Entry 5VHC (X-ray diffraction, 2.49 A resolution); this record covers chain D.

# Chain D
Molecule: DEAH (Asp-Glu-Ala-His) box polypeptide 36
Source organism: Bos taurus
UniProt: Q05B79 (Q05B79_BOVIN); the construct has insertions or renumbered stretches relative to UniProt, so the offset changes along the chain: 150-852 = UniProt 150-852; 855-1008 = UniProt 857-1010
Chain sequence (870 residues; row label = number of the first residue in the row; note: 2 numbers in that range are skipped by the numbering (no residue carries them; nothing is unmodelled there); a row labelled like 852A-852D holds insertion residues (852A, then the next letters in order)):
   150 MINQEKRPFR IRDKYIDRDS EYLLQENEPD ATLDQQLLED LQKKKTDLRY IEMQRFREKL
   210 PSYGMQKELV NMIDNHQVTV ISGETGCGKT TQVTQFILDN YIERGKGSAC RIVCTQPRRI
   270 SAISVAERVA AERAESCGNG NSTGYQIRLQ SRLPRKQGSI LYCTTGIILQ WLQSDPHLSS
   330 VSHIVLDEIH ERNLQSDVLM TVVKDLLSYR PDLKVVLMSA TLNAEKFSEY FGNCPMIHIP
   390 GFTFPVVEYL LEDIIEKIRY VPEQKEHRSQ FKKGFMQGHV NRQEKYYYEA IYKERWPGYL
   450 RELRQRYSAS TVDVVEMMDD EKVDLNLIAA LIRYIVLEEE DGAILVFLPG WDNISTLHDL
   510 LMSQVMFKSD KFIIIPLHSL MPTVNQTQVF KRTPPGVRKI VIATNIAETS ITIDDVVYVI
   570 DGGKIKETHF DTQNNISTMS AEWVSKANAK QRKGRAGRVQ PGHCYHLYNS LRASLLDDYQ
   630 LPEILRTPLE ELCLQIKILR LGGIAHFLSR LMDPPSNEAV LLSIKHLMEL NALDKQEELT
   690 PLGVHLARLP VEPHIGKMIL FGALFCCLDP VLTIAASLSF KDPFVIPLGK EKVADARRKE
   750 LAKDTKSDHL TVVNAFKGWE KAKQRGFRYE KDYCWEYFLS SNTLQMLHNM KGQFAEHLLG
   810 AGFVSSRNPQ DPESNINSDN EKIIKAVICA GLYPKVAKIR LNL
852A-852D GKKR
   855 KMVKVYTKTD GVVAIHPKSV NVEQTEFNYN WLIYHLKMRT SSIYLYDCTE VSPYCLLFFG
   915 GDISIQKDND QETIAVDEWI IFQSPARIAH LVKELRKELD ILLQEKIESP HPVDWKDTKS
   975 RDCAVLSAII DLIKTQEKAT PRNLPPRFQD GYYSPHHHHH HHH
Not modelled in the structure: 150-166, 413-434, 852A-852D, 990-1017
Differences from the reference sequence: conflict Tyr435 (Glu in Q05B79), Tyr436 (Glu in Q05B79), Tyr437 (Lys in Q05B79); expression tag (1009-1017)
Swiss-Prot annotation at these positions:
  - region (Necessary for interaction with single-stranded DNA at the 3'-end of the G4-DNA structure): Asn851, Leu852, Gly852A, Lys852B, Lys852C, Arg852D, Lys855 to Tyr860, His870 to Tyr900
  - motif: Asp336 to His339 (DEAH box), Asp519 to Met530 (Nuclear localization signal)
  - binding site (ATP): Gly235 to Thr240, Ser559, Arg604 to Arg607
  - binding site (Mg(2+)): Glu337, His339
  - modified residue: Lys947 (N6-acetyllysine), Ser963 (Phosphoserine)
Metal / ion sites: Mg2+: Thr239, Glu337 (together with ADP)
Ligand contacts: ADP / beryllium trifluoride: Leu209, Glu233, Thr234, Gly235, Cys236, Gly237, Lys238, Thr239, Thr240, Arg277, Glu281, Glu337, Ala369, Thr392, Ser559, Thr561, Asp563, Gln600, Arg604, Arg607, Val608

# Overview
Chain D binds ADP / beryllium trifluoride. Thr239 and Glu337 form the Mg2+ site. Curated annotation (UniProt)
lists 11 ATP-binding residues and Mg2+-binding residues Glu337 and His339.
Chain D is DEAH (Asp-Glu-Ala-His) box polypeptide 36 (Bos taurus); the structure, DHX36 with an N-terminal
truncation bound to ADP-BeF3, was determined by X-ray diffraction, deposited together with 5VHA, 5VHD and
5VHE.
